6G79 - chains B and A of the 4 polymer chains in the assembly; structure by electron microscopy, 3.78 A resolution.

[Chain B]
Molecule: Guanine nucleotide-binding protein G(I)/G(S)/G(T) subunit beta-1
Organism: Homo sapiens
Reference sequence: P62873 (GBB1_HUMAN); residues 2-340 here = UniProt positions 2-340
Sequence (339 residues; each row starts with the number of its first residue):
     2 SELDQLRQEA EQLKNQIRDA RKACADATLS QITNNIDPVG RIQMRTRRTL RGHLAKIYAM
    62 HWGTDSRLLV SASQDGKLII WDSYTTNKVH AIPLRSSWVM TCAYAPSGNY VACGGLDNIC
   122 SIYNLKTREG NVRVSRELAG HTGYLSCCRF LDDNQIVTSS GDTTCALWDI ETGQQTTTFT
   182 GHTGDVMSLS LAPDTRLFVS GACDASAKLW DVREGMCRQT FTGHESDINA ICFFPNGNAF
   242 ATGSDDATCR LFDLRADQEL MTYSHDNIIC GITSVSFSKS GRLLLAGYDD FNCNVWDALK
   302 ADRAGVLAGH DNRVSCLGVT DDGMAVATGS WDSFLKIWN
Unresolved in the structure: 2, 127-131
Swiss-Prot annotation at these positions:
  - modified residue: Ser2 (N-acetylserine), His266 (Phosphohistidine)
  - natural variant: Leu30 (L30F: In MRD42; uncertain significance), Arg52 (R52G: In MRD42), Gly64 (G64V: In MRD42), Asp76 (D76E: In MRD42; D76G: In MRD42), Gly77 (G77S: In MRD42), Lys78 (K78R: In MRD42), Ile80 (I80N: In MRD42; I80T: In MRD42), His91 (H91R: In MRD42; uncertain significance), Ala92 (A92T: In MRD42), Pro94 (P94S: In MRD42), Leu95 (L95P: In MRD42), Arg96 (R96L: In MRD42), 5 further natural variant entries in UniProt

[Chain A]
Molecule: Guanine nucleotide-binding protein G(o) subunit alpha
Organism: Homo sapiens
Reference sequence: chimeric construct of P09471, A0A0P7W0C8: residues 4-173 from P09471 (GNAO_HUMAN) positions 4-57 (offset varies); residues 182-354 from A0A0P7W0C8 positions 215-377 (offset varies)
Sequence (225 residues; each row starts with the number of its first residue; note: 126 numbers in that range are skipped by the numbering (no residue carries them; nothing is unmodelled there)):
     4 TLSAEERAAL ERSKAIEKNL KEDGISAAKD VKLLLLGADN SGKSTIVKQM K
   171 IIHGGSGGSG GTTGIVETHF TFKNLHFRLF DVGGQRSERK KWIHCFEDVT AIIFCVDLSD
   231 Y
   242 NRMHESLMLF DSICNNKFFI DTSIILFLNK KDLFGEKIKK SPLTICFPEY TGPNTYEDAA
   302 AYIQAQFESK NRSPNKEIYC HMTCATDTNN AQVIFDAVTD IIIANNLRGC GLY
Unresolved in the structure: 4, 171-182, 290-292
Construct notes: conflict Asp42 (Gly in P09471), Asn43 (Glu in P09471), Asp227 (Ala260 in A0A0P7W0C8), Tyr231 (Gln266 in A0A0P7W0C8), Gly276 (Ala301 in A0A0P7W0C8), Pro283 (Ala308 in A0A0P7W0C8), Thr285 (Ser310 in A0A0P7W0C8), Asn330 (Gly355 in A0A0P7W0C8), Ala332 (Ile357 in A0A0P7W0C8), Ile335 (Val360 in A0A0P7W0C8); linker (174-181)
Swiss-Prot annotation at these positions:
  - region: Lys35 to Ala41, Ser44 to Thr48 (G1 motif)
  - binding site (GTP): Lys46, Ser47, Thr48
  - binding site (Mg(2+)): Ser47

[Interface between chain B and chain A]
Pairs across the interface - 37 pairs, chain B then chain A:
  Gly53(B) - Leu23(A)
  Leu55(B) - Gly27(A)
  Tyr59(B) - His214(A)  hydrogen bond
  Tyr59(B) - Cys215(A)  hydrogen bond (side chain-backbone)
  Gln75(B) - Cys215(A)  hydrogen bond
  Lys78(B) - Leu23(A)
  Lys78(B) - Asp26(A)  salt bridge
  Ile80(B) - Leu23(A)  hydrophobic
  Asn88(B) - Ala12(A)  hydrogen bond (side chain-backbone)
  Asn88(B) - Leu13(A)
  Asn88(B) - Ser16(A)  hydrogen bond
  Lys89(B) - Ser16(A)
  Lys89(B) - Ile19(A)
  Lys89(B) - Leu23(A)
  Val90(B) - Arg15(A)  hydrogen bond (backbone-side chain)
  Val90(B) - Ile19(A)
  His91(B) - Arg15(A)
  Ala92(B) - Ile19(A)  hydrophobic
  Ala92(B) - Leu23(A)  hydrophobic
  Trp99(B) - Ile185(A)  hydrophobic
  Trp99(B) - Phe200(A)  hydrophobic
  Trp99(B) - Cys215(A)  hydrophobic
  Trp99(B) - Phe216(A)
  Leu117(B) - Gly184(A)
  Leu117(B) - Ile185(A)  hydrogen bond (backbone-backbone)
  Leu117(B) - Gln205(A)
  Leu117(B) - Trp212(A)  hydrophobic
  Asn119(B) - Thr183(A)
  Asn119(B) - Gly184(A)
  Thr143(B) - Gly204(A)
  Tyr145(B) - Gln205(A)
  Tyr145(B) - Ser207(A)
  Tyr145(B) - Lys211(A)
  Gly162(B) - Ser207(A)
  Met188(B) - Lys211(A)
  Cys204(B) - Glu208(A)
  Asn230(B) - Lys211(A)
Interface residues without a listed pair, chain B (27 interface residues in all): Met101, Asp118, Gly144, Asp186, Asp228, Arg314, Trp332
Interface residues without a listed pair, chain A (23 interface residues in all): Asn22, Phe259

[In short]
Chain B and chain A form an interface of 27 and 23 residues respectively; the contacts include 7 hydrogen
bonds and 1 salt bridge. Polar pairs include Lys78(B)-Asp26(A), Tyr59(B)-His214(A) and Tyr59(B)-Cys215(A).
From UniProt: 3 GTP-binding residues and Mg2+-binding residue Ser47(A) on chain A.
Chain B is Guanine nucleotide-binding protein G(I)/G(S)/G(T) subunit beta-1 and chain A is Guanine
nucleotide-binding protein G(o) subunit alpha, both from Homo sapiens; the structure, Coupling specificity of
heterotrimeric Go to the serotonin 5-HT1B receptor, was determined by electron microscopy.
